Entry 6XLL (electron microscopy, 2.70 A resolution); this record covers chains F and T of the 9 polymer chains in the assembly.

# Chain F
Name: RNA polymerase sigma factor RpoD
From: Escherichia coli O157:H7
UniProt: P00579 (RPOD_ECOLI); numbering as in UniProt (aligned over 1-613)
Chain sequence (613 residues; numbered 1 to 613; the number before each row is that of its first residue):
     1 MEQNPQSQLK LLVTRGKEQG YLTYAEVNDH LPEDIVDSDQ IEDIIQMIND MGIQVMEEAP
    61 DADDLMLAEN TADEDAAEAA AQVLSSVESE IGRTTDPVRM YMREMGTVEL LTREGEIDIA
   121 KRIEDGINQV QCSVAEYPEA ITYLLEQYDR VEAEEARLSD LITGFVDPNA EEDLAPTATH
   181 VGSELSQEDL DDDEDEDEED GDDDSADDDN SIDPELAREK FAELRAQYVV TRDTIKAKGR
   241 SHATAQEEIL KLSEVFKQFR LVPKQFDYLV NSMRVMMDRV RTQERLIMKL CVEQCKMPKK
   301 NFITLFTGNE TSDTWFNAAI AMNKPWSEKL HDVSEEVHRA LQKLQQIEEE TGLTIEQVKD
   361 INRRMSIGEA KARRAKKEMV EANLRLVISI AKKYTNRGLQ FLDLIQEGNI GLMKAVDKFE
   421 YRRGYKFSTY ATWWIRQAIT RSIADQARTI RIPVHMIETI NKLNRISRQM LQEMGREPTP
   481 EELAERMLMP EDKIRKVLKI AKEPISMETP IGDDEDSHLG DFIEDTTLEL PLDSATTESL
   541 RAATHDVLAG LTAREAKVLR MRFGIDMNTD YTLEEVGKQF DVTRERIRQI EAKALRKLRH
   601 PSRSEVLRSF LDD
Not modelled in the structure: 1-88, 168-211, 237-241
Curated features (UniProtKB/Swiss-Prot):
  - DNA-binding region: Leu573 to Ala592 (H-T-H motif)
  - region: Arg584 to Arg599 (Interaction with anti-sigma factors)
  - motif: Asp403 to Gln406 (Interaction with polymerase core subunit RpoC)
  - site: Arg562 (Interaction with anti-sigma factors)
  - mutagenesis: Ala553 (A553D: Disrupts the interaction with Escherichia phage lambda antitermination protein Q), Arg596 (R596D/E: 2-fold reduction in activation of class II Crp-dependent promoters)

# Chain T
Molecule: synthetic template strand DNA
Sequence (54 nucleotides; row label = number of the first residue in the row):
     1 CGCCGCGTCA GACTGCACAC AATCTAAACC CTCCCCTTAG GGGAGGGTCA AGGC
Not modelled in the structure: 20-25

# Interface between chain F and chain T
Contacting residue pairs (19; chain F residue first):
  Trp433(F) with DA26(T), base contact
  Gln437(F) with DA26(T), base contact
  Glu458(F) with DA27(T), base contact
  Arg465(F) with DA27(T), salt bridge to the phosphate
  Ile505(F) with DA19(T), base contact
  Ile511(F) with DA17(T), base contact; DC18(T), base contact; DA19(T), phosphate contact
  Gly512(F) with DA17(T), base contact; DC18(T), hydrogen bond to the phosphate; DA19(T), hydrogen bond to the phosphate
  Asp514(F) with DC16(T), base contact
  Arg562(F) with DG45(T), salt bridge to the phosphate
  Thr572(F) with DA44(T), phosphate contact; DG45(T), phosphate contact
  Leu573(F) with DG45(T), hydrogen bond to the phosphate
  Arg584(F) with DG45(T), hydrogen bond to the base
  Glu585(F) with DG46(T), base contact
  Arg588(F) with DG46(T), hydrogen bond to the base
Also at the interface, not in a pair above, chain F (20 interface residues in all): Tyr394, Thr440, Pro510, Asp513, Leu519, Phe522
Also at the interface, not in a pair above, chain T (11 interface residues in all): DG15, DG47

# In short
Chain F and chain T form an interface of 20 and 11 residues respectively, with 5 hydrogen bonds and 2 salt
bridges. Among the polar pairs are Arg584(F)-DG45(T), Arg588(F)-DG46(T) and Gly512(F)-DC18(T). Curated
annotation (UniProt) lists 2 mutagenesis sites on chain F.
Here chain F is RNA polymerase sigma factor RpoD (Escherichia coli O157:H7) and chain T is synthetic template
strand DNA. Entry 6XLL (Cryo-EM structure of E. coli RNAP-promoter initial transcribing complex with 5-nt RNA
transcript (RPitc-5nt)) was determined by electron microscopy, deposited together with 6XL5, 6XL6, 6XL9, 6XLA,
6XLJ, 6XLK, 6XLM and 6XLN.
